Entry 8H9E (electron microscopy, 2.53 A resolution); this record covers chains E and G of the 9 polymer chains in the assembly.

[Chain E]
Name: ATP synthase subunit beta, mitochondrial
From: Homo sapiens
Notes: EC 7.1.2.2
Reference sequence: P06576 (ATPB_HUMAN); residues 1-482 here correspond to UniProt positions 48-529 (UniProt number = residue number + 47)
Sequence (482 residues; each row starts with the number of its first residue):
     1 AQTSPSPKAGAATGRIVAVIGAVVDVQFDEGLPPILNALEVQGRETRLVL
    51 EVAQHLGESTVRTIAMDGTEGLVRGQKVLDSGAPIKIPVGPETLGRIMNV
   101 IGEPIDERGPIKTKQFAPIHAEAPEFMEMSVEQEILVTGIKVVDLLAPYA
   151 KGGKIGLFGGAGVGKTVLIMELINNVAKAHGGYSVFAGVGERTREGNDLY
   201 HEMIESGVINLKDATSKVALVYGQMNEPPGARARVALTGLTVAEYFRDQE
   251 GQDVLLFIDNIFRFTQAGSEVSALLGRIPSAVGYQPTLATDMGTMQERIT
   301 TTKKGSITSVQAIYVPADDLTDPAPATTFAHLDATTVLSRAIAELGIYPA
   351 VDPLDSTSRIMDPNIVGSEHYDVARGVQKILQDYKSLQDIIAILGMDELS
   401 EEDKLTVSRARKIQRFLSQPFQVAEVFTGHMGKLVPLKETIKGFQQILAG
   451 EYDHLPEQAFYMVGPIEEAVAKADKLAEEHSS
Unresolved in the structure: 1-11, 392-399, 476-482
UniProt features mapped onto this chain:
  - binding site (ADP): Gly162, Val163, Gly164, Lys165, Thr166, Val167
  - binding site (ATP): Gly162, Gly164, Lys165, Thr166, Val167, Arg192
  - binding site (phosphate): Gly162, Val163, Gly164, Lys165, Thr166
  - binding site (Mg(2+)): Thr166, Glu191
  - modified residue: Lys77 (N6-acetyllysine), Lys86 (N6-acetyllysine), Lys114 (N6-acetyllysine), Lys151 (N6-acetyllysine), Lys212 (N6-acetyllysine), Lys217 (N6-acetyllysine), Thr265 (Phosphothreonine), Ser368 (Phosphoserine), Lys379 (N6-acetyllysine), Ser386 (Phosphoserine), Lys433 (N6-acetyllysine), Lys438 (N6-acetyllysine), Lys475 (N6-acetyllysine), Ser482 (Phosphoserine)
  - glycosylation: Ser59 (O-linked (GlcNAc) serine)

[Chain G]
Name: ATP synthase subunit gamma, mitochondrial
From: Homo sapiens
Reference sequence: P36542 (ATPG_HUMAN); residues 1-273 here correspond to UniProt positions 26-298 (UniProt number = residue number + 25)
Sequence (273 residues; numbered 1 to 273; the number before each row is that of its first residue):
     1 ATLKDITRRLKSIKNIQKITKSMKMVAAAKYARAERELKPARIYGLGSLA
    51 LYEKADIKGPEDKKKHLLIGVSSDRGLCGAIHSSIAKQMKSEVATLTAAG
   101 KEVMLVGIGDKIRGILYRTHSDQFLVAFKEVGRKPPTFGDASVIALELLN
   151 SGYEFDEGSIIFNKFRSVISYKTEEKPIFSLNTVASADSMSIYDDIDADV
   201 LQNYQEYNLANIIYYSLKESTTSEQSARMTAMDNASKNASEMIDKLTLTF
   251 NRTRQAVITKELIEIISGAAALD
Unresolved in the structure: 1, 33-222, 273

[Interface between chain E and chain G]
Contacting residue pairs - 14 pairs, chain E then chain G:
  Ile278(E) - Ile266(G)  hydrophobic
  Pro279(E) - Leu262(G)  hydrophobic
  Pro279(E) - Ile266(G)
  Ala281(E) - Thr259(G)
  Val282(E) - Gln255(G)
  Val282(E) - Thr259(G)  hydrogen bond (backbone-side chain)
  Gly283(E) - Leu262(G)
  Asp319(E) - Asn251(G)
  Asp319(E) - Arg254(G)  salt bridge
  Asp319(E) - Gln255(G)  hydrogen bond
  Thr321(E) - Gln255(G)  hydrogen bond
  Asp322(E) - Arg254(G)  salt bridge
  Asp322(E) - Gln255(G)
  Pro323(E) - Gln255(G)
Interface residues without a listed pair, chain E (11 interface residues in all): Ser280, Ala317
Interface residues without a listed pair, chain G (7 interface residues in all): Ile258

[Summary]
11 residues of chain E face 7 of chain G across their interface; the contacts include 3 hydrogen bonds and 2
salt bridges. Polar contacts include Asp319(E)-Arg254(G), Asp322(E)-Arg254(G) and Val282(E)-Thr259(G).
Here chain E is ATP synthase subunit beta, mitochondrial and chain G is ATP synthase subunit gamma,
mitochondrial, both from Homo sapiens. Entry 8H9E (Human ATP synthase F1 domain, state 1) was determined by
electron microscopy together with 8H9I, 8H9L and 8H9P from the same study.
